Entry 2NTK (X-ray diffraction, 2.03 A resolution); this record covers chains A and D of the 4 polymer chains in the assembly.

== Chain A (and D) ==
Molecule: IMP cyclohydrolase
Organism: Methanothermobacter thermautotrophicus
Notes: EC 3.5.4.10; chain D of this document is another copy of the same molecule, construct and numbering; everything in this record applies to it too
Reference sequence: O27099 (PURO_METTH); numbering as in UniProt (aligned over 1-202)
Sequence (222 residues; numbered -19 to 202; the number before each row is that of its first residue; numbers below 1 keep their minus sign (Met-19 is residue -19)):
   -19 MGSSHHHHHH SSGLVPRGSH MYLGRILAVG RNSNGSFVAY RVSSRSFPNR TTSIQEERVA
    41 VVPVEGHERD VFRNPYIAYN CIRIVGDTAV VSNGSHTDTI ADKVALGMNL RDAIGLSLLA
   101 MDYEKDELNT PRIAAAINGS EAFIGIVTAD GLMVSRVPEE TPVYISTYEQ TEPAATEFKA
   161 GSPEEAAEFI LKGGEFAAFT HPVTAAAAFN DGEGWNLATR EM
Unresolved in the structure: -19 to -4 (chain D: -19 to 0)
Sequence notes: cloning artifact (-19 to -16, -9 to 0); expression tag (-15 to -10)
Ligand contacts: inosinic acid (IMP): Tyr2, Arg5, Tyr20, Ser23, Ser24, Arg25, Ser26, Phe27, Arg30, Asn54, Tyr56, Ile57, Tyr59, Asn73, Glu104, Asp106, Leu108, Thr110, Tyr148
From the paper describing this entry:
  - self-association interface (contacts with another copy of this molecule); pairs are residue here / residue on that copy: Glu48-Arg49 (salt bridge), Val51, Phe52, Asp82, Lys83, Arg91, Asp92, Asp102, Lys105, Val127, Ala129, Gly131, Gly131, Leu132, Met133, Val134
  - binding site for inosinic acid: Tyr2, Arg5, Ser24, Arg25, Ser26, Phe27, Arg30, Asn54, Tyr56, Tyr59, Asn73, Glu104, Asp106, Leu108, Tyr148
  - contacts within the chain: Arg5-Ser23 (backbone contact), Arg5-Tyr148 (hydrogen bond), Tyr20-Tyr59 (hydrogen bond)
  - conformationally variable residues (side-chain flip): Arg5
  - catalytic residues: Arg30, Tyr59, Glu104 (proposed by the authors, not directly observed)
  - mutagenesis - Y59F: decreased catalytic activity
  - mutagenesis - C61A: increased catalytic activity

== Interface between chain A and chain D ==
Pairs across the interface (24):
  Glu48(A) - Arg49(D)  salt bridge
  Glu48(A) - Phe52(D)
  Arg49(A) - Glu48(D)  salt bridge
  Val51(A) - Phe52(D)  hydrophobic
  Phe52(A) - Pro43(D)
  Phe52(A) - Glu48(D)
  Phe52(A) - Val51(D)  hydrophobic
  Thr79(A) - Ala100(D)
  Asp82(A) - Lys105(D)  salt bridge
  Lys83(A) - Leu99(D)  hydrogen bond (side chain-backbone)
  Lys83(A) - Ala100(D)
  Lys83(A) - Asp102(D)  salt bridge
  Leu86(A) - Asp102(D)
  Leu86(A) - Tyr103(D)
  Leu96(A) - Leu96(D)  hydrophobic
  Leu99(A) - Lys83(D)  hydrogen bond (backbone-side chain)
  Ala100(A) - Thr79(D)
  Ala100(A) - Lys83(D)
  Ala100(A) - Ala100(D)  hydrophobic
  Met101(A) - Met101(D)  hydrophobic
  Asp102(A) - Lys83(D)  salt bridge
  Asp102(A) - Leu86(D)
  Tyr103(A) - Leu86(D)
  Lys105(A) - Asp82(D)  salt bridge
Other interface residues (no listed pair), chain A (16 interface residues in all): Pro43

== Overview ==
The chain A/chain D interface involves 16 residues from each chain; the contacts include 2 hydrogen bonds and
6 salt bridges. Among the polar pairs are Glu48(A)-Arg49(D), Asp82(A)-Lys105(D) and Lys83(A)-Asp102(D). Bound
to chain A: inosinic acid. The paper reports catalytic residues Arg30(A), Tyr59(A) and Glu104(A); Y59F of
chain A reduces catalytic activity.
Chain A and chain D are both IMP cyclohydrolase (Methanothermobacter thermautotrophicus); the structure,
Crystal structure of PurO/IMP from Methanothermobacter thermoautotrophicus, was determined by X-ray
diffraction (same publication as 2NTL and 2NTM).
